PDB entry 8OW0 | electron microscopy, 3.40 A resolution | chains E and g of the 25 polymer chains in the assembly

Chain E:
Molecule: C0n3 DNA
Sequence (153 nucleotides; numbered 3 to 155; the number before each row is that of its first residue):
     3 TTCAATGAAA TATATATTTC TTACTATTTC TTTTTTAACT TTCGGAAATC AAATACACTA
    63 ATATTAAAAC GCGGGGGACA GCGCGTACGT GCGTTTAAGC GGTGCTAGAG CTGTCTACGA
   123 CCAATTGAGC GGCCTCGGCA CCATGTGACT TAT
Unresolved in the structure: 3-35

Chain g:
Protein: Histone H2A.1
Organism: Saccharomyces cerevisiae
Reference sequence: P04911 (H2A1_YEAST); residue numbers follow UniProt; this construct covers 1-132
Sequence (132 residues; row label = number of the first residue in the row):
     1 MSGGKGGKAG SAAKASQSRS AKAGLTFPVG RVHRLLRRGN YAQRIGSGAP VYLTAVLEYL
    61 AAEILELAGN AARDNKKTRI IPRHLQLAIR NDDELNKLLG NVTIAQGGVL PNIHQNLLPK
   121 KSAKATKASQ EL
Unresolved in the structure: 1-16, 114-132
Swiss-Prot annotation at these positions:
  - motif: Ser129, Gln130 ([ST]-Q motif)
  - site: Lys120 (Not ubiquitinated)
  - modified residue: Ser2 (N-acetylserine), Lys5 (N6-acetyllysine), Lys8 (N6-acetyllysine), Lys14 (N6-succinyllysine), Lys22 (N6-succinyllysine), Gln106 (N5-methylglutamine), Lys120 (N6-malonyllysine), Ser129 (Phosphoserine)
  - cross-link: Lys127 (Glycyl lysine isopeptide (Lys-Gly) (interchain with G-Cter in SUMO))
  - mutagenesis: Lys120 to Lys121 (No effect. No effect; when associated with R-124 and R-127), Ser122 (S122A/E: Causes hypersensitivity to DNA-damage-inducing agents and impairs sporulation), Lys124 (K124R: No effect; when associated with R-120; R-121 and R-127), Lys127 (K127R: No effect; when associated with R-120; R-121 and R-124), Ser129 (S129A: Causes hypersensitivity to DNA-damage-inducing agents; S129E/T: No effect)

Chain E / chain g interface:
Pairs across the interface - 11 pairs, chain E then chain g:
  DT38(E) - Arg34(g)  phosphate contact
  DA39(E) - Arg34(g)  salt bridge to the phosphate
  DA40(E) - Gln17(g)  phosphate contact
  DA40(E) - Ser18(g)  hydrogen bond to the phosphate
  DA40(E) - Arg19(g)  salt bridge to the phosphate
  DA40(E) - Ser20(g)  hydrogen bond to the phosphate
  DA40(E) - Gly30(g)  phosphate contact
  DC41(E) - Gln17(g)  phosphate contact
  DC41(E) - Ser18(g)  phosphate contact
  DC41(E) - Arg19(g)  hydrogen bond to the phosphate
  DC41(E) - Lys22(g)  salt bridge to the phosphate
Other interface residues (no listed pair), chain E (5 interface residues in all): DG47
Other interface residues (no listed pair), chain g (8 interface residues in all): Arg44

Overview:
5 residues of chain E face 8 of chain g across their interface; the contacts include 3 hydrogen bonds and 3
salt bridges. Among the polar pairs are DA40(E)-Ser18(g), DA40(E)-Ser20(g) and DC41(E)-Arg19(g). Curated
annotation (UniProt) lists 6 mutagenesis sites on chain g.
Chain E is C0n3 DNA and chain g is Histone H2A.1 (Saccharomyces cerevisiae); the structure, Cryo-EM structure
of CBF1-CCAN bound topologically to a centromeric CENP-A nucleosome, was determined by electron microscopy
together with 8OVW, 8OVX and 8OW1 from the same study.
